5TSU - chains B and C of the 4 polymer chains in the assembly; structure by X-ray diffraction, 2.20 A resolution.

# Chain B
Name: Cystathionine gamma-lyase
From: Homo sapiens
Notes: EC 4.4.1.1
UniProtKB: P32929 (CGL_HUMAN); numbering as in UniProt (aligned over 2-405)
Amino-acid sequence (422 residues; numbered -16 to 405; the number before each row is that of its first residue; numbers below 1 keep their minus sign (Met-16 is residue -16)):
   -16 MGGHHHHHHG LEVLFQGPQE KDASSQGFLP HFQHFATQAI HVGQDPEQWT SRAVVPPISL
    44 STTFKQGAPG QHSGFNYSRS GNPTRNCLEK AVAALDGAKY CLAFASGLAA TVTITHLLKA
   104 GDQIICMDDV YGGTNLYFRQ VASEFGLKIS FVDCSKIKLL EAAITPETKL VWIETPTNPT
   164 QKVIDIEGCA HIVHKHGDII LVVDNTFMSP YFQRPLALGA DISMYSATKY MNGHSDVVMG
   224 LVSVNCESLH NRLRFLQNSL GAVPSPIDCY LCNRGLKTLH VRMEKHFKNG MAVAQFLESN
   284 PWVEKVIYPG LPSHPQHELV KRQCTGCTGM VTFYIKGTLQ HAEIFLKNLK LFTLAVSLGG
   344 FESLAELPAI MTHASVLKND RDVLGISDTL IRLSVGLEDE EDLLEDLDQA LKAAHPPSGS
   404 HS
Unresolved in the structure: -16 to 9, 51-55, 400-405
Sequence notes: expression tag (-16 to 1); engineered mutation Asn59 (Glu in P32929), Leu119 (Arg in P32929), Val339 (Glu in P32929)
Modified positions: Lys212 ((2S)-2-amino-6-[[3-hydroxy-2-methyl-5-(phosphonooxymethyl)pyridin-4-yl]methylideneamino]hexanoic acid; LLP)
Small-molecule neighbours: methionine (MET): Asn59, Tyr60, Arg62
Curated features (UniProtKB/Swiss-Prot):
  - binding site (substrate): Arg62, Tyr114
  - modified residue: Lys212 (N6-(pyridoxal phosphate)lysine)
  - natural variant: Thr67 (T67I: In CSTNU), Gln240 (Q240E: In CSTNU)

# Chain C
Name: Cystathionine gamma-lyase
From: Homo sapiens
Notes: EC 4.4.1.1
UniProtKB: P32929 (CGL_HUMAN); residue numbers follow UniProt; this construct covers 2-405
Amino-acid sequence (422 residues; each row starts with the number of its first residue; numbers below 1 keep their minus sign (Met-16 is residue -16)):
   -16 MGGHHHHHHG LEVLFQGPQE KDASSQGFLP HFQHFATQAI HVGQDPEQWT SRAVVPPISL
    44 STTFKQGAPG QHSGFNYSRS GNPTRNCLEK AVAALDGAKY CLAFASGLAA TVTITHLLKA
   104 GDQIICMDDV YGGTNLYFRQ VASEFGLKIS FVDCSKIKLL EAAITPETKL VWIETPTNPT
   164 QKVIDIEGCA HIVHKHGDII LVVDNTFMSP YFQRPLALGA DISMYSATKY MNGHSDVVMG
   224 LVSVNCESLH NRLRFLQNSL GAVPSPIDCY LCNRGLKTLH VRMEKHFKNG MAVAQFLESN
   284 PWVEKVIYPG LPSHPQHELV KRQCTGCTGM VTFYIKGTLQ HAEIFLKNLK LFTLAVSLGG
   344 FESLAELPAI MTHASVLKND RDVLGISDTL IRLSVGLEDE EDLLEDLDQA LKAAHPPSGS
   404 HS
Unresolved in the structure: -16 to 9, 51-55, 401-405
Sequence notes: initiating methionine (-16); expression tag (-15 to 1); engineered mutation Asn59 (Glu in P32929), Leu119 (Arg in P32929), Val339 (Glu in P32929)
Glycans and other covalent adducts: compound LPI linked to Lys212
Small-molecule neighbours: LPI (N-({3-hydroxy-2-methyl-5-[(phosphonooxy)methyl]pyridin-4-yl}methyl)-L-methionine): Ser89, Gly90, Leu91, Tyr114, Thr117, Glu157, Asn161, Asp187, Thr189, Phe190, Ser209, Thr211, Val221, Met222, Val339, Ser340, Leu341, Met354, Thr355, Arg375
Curated features (UniProtKB/Swiss-Prot):
  - binding site (substrate): Arg62, Tyr114
  - modified residue: Lys212 (N6-(pyridoxal phosphate)lysine)
  - natural variant: Thr67 (T67I: In CSTNU), Gln240 (Q240E: In CSTNU)

# How chain B and chain C interact
Pairs across the interface - 61 pairs, chain B then chain C:
  His17(B) - Asp382(C)
  His17(B) - Asp385(C)  salt bridge
  Phe18(B) - Asp382(C)  hydrogen bond (backbone-side chain)
  Ala19(B) - Leu380(C)
  Ala19(B) - Asp382(C)  hydrogen bond (backbone-side chain)
  Thr20(B) - Leu334(C)
  Thr20(B) - Glu381(C)
  Thr20(B) - Asp382(C)  hydrogen bond (backbone-side chain)
  Thr20(B) - Asp385(C)  hydrogen bond
  Ile23(B) - Phe344(C)
  Ile23(B) - Leu380(C)
  Ile23(B) - Glu381(C)
  His24(B) - Leu334(C)
  His24(B) - Glu381(C)  salt bridge
  Val37(B) - Glu345(C)
  Val38(B) - His217(C)
  Val38(B) - Ser218(C)
  Asn215(B) - Arg257(C)  hydrogen bond
  His217(B) - Val38(C)
  His217(B) - Arg257(C)
  His217(B) - Thr261(C)
  Ser218(B) - Val38(C)
  Asp219(B) - Tyr253(C)  hydrogen bond
  Asp219(B) - Arg257(C)  salt bridge
  Tyr253(B) - Asp219(C)  hydrogen bond
  Leu254(B) - Leu254(C)  hydrophobic
  Leu254(B) - Arg257(C)  hydrogen bond (backbone-side chain)
  Arg257(B) - Asn215(C)  hydrogen bond
  Arg257(B) - His217(C)
  Arg257(B) - Asp219(C)  salt bridge
  Arg257(B) - Leu254(C)  hydrogen bond (side chain-backbone)
  Arg257(B) - Arg257(C)
  Arg257(B) - Gly258(C)
  Gly258(B) - Arg257(C)
  Lys260(B) - Phe344(C)
  Thr261(B) - His217(C)
  Thr261(B) - Arg265(C)
  His263(B) - Leu380(C)  hydrogen bond (side chain-backbone)
  Val264(B) - Val264(C)  hydrophobic
  Val264(B) - Lys268(C)
  Arg265(B) - Thr261(C)
  Lys268(B) - Val264(C)
  Leu334(B) - Thr20(C)
  Leu334(B) - His24(C)
  Phe344(B) - Ile23(C)
  Phe344(B) - Lys260(C)
  Glu345(B) - Ile23(C)
  Glu345(B) - Val37(C)
  Leu380(B) - Ala19(C)
  Leu380(B) - Ile23(C)
  Leu380(B) - His263(C)  hydrogen bond (backbone-side chain)
  Glu381(B) - Thr20(C)
  Glu381(B) - Ile23(C)
  Glu381(B) - His24(C)  salt bridge
  Asp382(B) - His17(C)
  Asp382(B) - Phe18(C)  hydrogen bond (side chain-backbone)
  Asp382(B) - Ala19(C)  hydrogen bond (side chain-backbone)
  Asp382(B) - Thr20(C)  hydrogen bond (side chain-backbone)
  Glu384(B) - Gln16(C)  hydrogen bond
  Asp385(B) - His17(C)  salt bridge
  Asp385(B) - Thr20(C)  hydrogen bond
Interface residues without a listed pair, chain B (31 interface residues in all): Val220
Interface residues without a listed pair, chain C (33 interface residues in all): Val220, Thr336, Ala338

# Overview
The interface between chain B and chain C involves 31 residues on one side and 33 on the other, with 17
hydrogen bonds and 6 salt bridges. Polar pairs include His17(B)-Asp385(C), His24(B)-Glu381(C) and
Asp219(B)-Arg257(C). Chain B binds methionine. Compound LPI is covalently linked to Lys212(C).
Chain B is Cystathionine gamma-lyase and chain C is Cystathionine gamma-lyase, both from Homo sapiens; the
structure, Active conformation for Engineered human cystathionine gamma lyase (E59N, R119L, E339V) to
depleting methionine, was determined by X-ray diffraction together with 5TT2 from the same study.
